7XUR - chains A and Y of the 5 polymer chains in the assembly; structure by electron microscopy, 3.49 A resolution.

== Chain A ==
Protein: snRNA-activating protein complex subunit 4
Source organism: Homo sapiens
UniProt: Q5SXM2 (SNPC4_HUMAN); numbering as in UniProt (aligned over 1-505)
Amino-acid sequence (522 residues; row label = number of the first residue in the row; numbers below 1 keep their minus sign (Asp-16 is residue -16)):
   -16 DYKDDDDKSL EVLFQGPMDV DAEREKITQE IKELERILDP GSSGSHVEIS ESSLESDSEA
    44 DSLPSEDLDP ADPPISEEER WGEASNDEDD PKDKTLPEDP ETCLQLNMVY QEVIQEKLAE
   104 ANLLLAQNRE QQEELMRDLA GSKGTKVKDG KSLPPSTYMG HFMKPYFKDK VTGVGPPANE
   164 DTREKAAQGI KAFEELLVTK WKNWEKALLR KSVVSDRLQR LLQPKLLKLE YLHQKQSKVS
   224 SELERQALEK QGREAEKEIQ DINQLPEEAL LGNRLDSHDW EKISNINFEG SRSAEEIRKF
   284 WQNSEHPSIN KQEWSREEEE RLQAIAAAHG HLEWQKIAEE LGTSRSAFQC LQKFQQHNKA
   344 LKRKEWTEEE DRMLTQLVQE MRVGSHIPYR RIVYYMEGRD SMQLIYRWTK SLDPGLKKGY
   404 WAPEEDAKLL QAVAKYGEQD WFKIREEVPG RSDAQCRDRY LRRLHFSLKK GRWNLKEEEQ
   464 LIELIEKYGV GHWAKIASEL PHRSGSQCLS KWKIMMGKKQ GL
Unresolved in the structure: -16 to 143, 201-239, 255-262, 272-276, 503-505
Differences from the reference sequence: expression tag (-16 to 0)
Reported in the primary citation:
  - binding site for the 35-nt DNA strand (chain Y): Arg445
  - contacts within the chain: Asp441-Arg445, Arg445-Ser489
  - binding site for the 35-nt DNA strand: Tyr389
  - mutagenesis - Y389A (4-fold), R445A (23-fold): decreased binding to the 35-nt DNA strand

== Chain Y ==
Molecule: 35-nt DNA strand
Sequence (35 nucleotides; numbered 39 to 73; the number before each row is that of its first residue):
    39 AATCGAAATA CTTTCAAGTT ACGGTAAGCA TATGA
Unresolved in the structure: 39-43, 68-73

== How chain A and chain Y interact ==
Pairs across the interface - 25 pairs, chain A then chain Y:
  Ile370(A) - DA55(Y)  phosphate contact
  Pro371(A) - DA55(Y)  phosphate contact
  Tyr372(A) - DA55(Y)  hydrogen bond to the phosphate
  Arg373(A) - DA54(Y)  salt bridge to the phosphate
  Arg373(A) - DA55(Y)  phosphate contact
  Ser384(A) - DA55(Y)  phosphate contact
  Ile388(A) - DA55(Y)  base contact
  Asp423(A) - DT58(Y)  phosphate contact
  Trp424(A) - DT58(Y)  phosphate contact
  Trp424(A) - DA59(Y)  phosphate contact
  Phe425(A) - DT57(Y)  phosphate contact
  Phe425(A) - DT58(Y)  phosphate contact
  Arg428(A) - DT57(Y)  salt bridge to the phosphate
  Asp436(A) - DT57(Y)  sugar contact
  Asp436(A) - DT58(Y)  phosphate contact
  Arg440(A) - DA59(Y)  salt bridge to the phosphate
  Arg445(A) - DG61(Y)  base contact
  Arg445(A) - DG62(Y)  base contact
  His475(A) - DG61(Y)  phosphate contact
  Trp476(A) - DG61(Y)  phosphate contact
  Trp476(A) - DG62(Y)  hydrogen bond to the phosphate
  Ala477(A) - DC60(Y)  phosphate contact
  Ala477(A) - DG61(Y)  hydrogen bond to the phosphate
  Leu492(A) - DG62(Y)  phosphate contact
  Lys496(A) - DT63(Y)  salt bridge to the phosphate
Interface residues without a listed pair, chain A (21 interface residues in all): Lys393, Asp441, Gly474
Interface residues without a listed pair, chain Y (10 interface residues in all): DG56

== Summary ==
21 residues of chain A and 10 residues of chain Y are in contact; the contacts include 3 hydrogen bonds and 4
salt bridges. Polar contacts include Tyr372(A)-DA55(Y), Trp476(A)-DG62(Y) and Ala477(A)-DG61(Y). The paper
reports a binding site for the 35-nt DNA strand (chain Y) at Arg445(A); Y389A and R445A of chain A reduce
binding to the 35-nt DNA strand.
Chain A is snRNA-activating protein complex subunit 4 (Homo sapiens) and chain Y is a 35-nt DNA strand; the
structure, The cryo-EM structure of human mini-SNAPc in complex with hU6-1 PSE, was determined by electron
microscopy.
